5WHE - chains A and B of the 3 polymer chains in the assembly; structure by X-ray diffraction, 1.91 A resolution.

== Chain A ==
Molecule: GTPase KRas
Organism: Homo sapiens
UniProt: P01116 (RASK_HUMAN), isoform P01116-2; residues 1-166 here = UniProt positions 1-166
Sequence (170 residues; row label = number of the first residue in the row; numbers below 1 keep their minus sign (Gly-3 is residue -3)):
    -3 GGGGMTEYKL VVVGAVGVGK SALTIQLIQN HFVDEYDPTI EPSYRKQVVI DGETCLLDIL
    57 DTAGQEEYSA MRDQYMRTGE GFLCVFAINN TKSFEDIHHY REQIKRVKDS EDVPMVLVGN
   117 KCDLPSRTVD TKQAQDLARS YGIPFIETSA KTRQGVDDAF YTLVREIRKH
Unresolved in the structure: -3 to 1, 35-36
Construct notes: expression tag (-3 to 0); engineered mutation Val12 (Gly in P01116), Pro38 (Asp in P01116)
Bound ions: Mg2+: Ser17 (together with GMP-PNP); Ca2+ site 1 near Gln25 (its only coordinating residue here); Ca2+ site 2: Glu63 (shared with Ala32(B) of chain B; 1 residue of chain I); Ca2+ site 3: Glu63, Tyr64 (shared with 2 residues of chain I)
Ligand contacts: GMP-PNP (GNP; phosphoaminophosphonic acid-guanylate ester): Ala11, Val12, Gly13, Val14, Gly15, Lys16, Ser17, Ala18, Phe28, Ala59, Gly60, Asn116, Lys117, Asp119, Leu120, Ser145, Ala146, Lys147
UniProt features mapped onto this chain:
  - motif: Tyr32 to Glu37, Ser39, Tyr40 (Effector region)
  - binding site (GTP): Gly10, Ala11, Gly13 to Ala18, Val29 to Thr35, Ala59, Gly60, Asn116 to Asp119
  - modified residue: Met1 (N-acetylmethionine), Thr2 (N-acetylthreonine), Lys104 (N6-acetyllysine)
  - glycosylation: Thr35 (Microbial infection: O-linked (Glc) threonine)
  - natural variant: Lys5 (K5E: In NS3; K5N: In GASC), Gly10 (G10GG: In AML), Val12 (G12V: In GASC; this construct carries the variant), Gly13 (G13D: In GASC, JMML and OES; G13R: In pylocytic astrocytoma), Val14 (V14I: In NS3), Leu19 (L19F: In OES), Gln22 (Q22E: In CFC2; Q22R: In NS3), Pro34 (P34L: In NS3; P34Q: In NS3; P34R: In CFC2), Ile36 (I36M: In NS3), Thr58 (T58I: In NS3), Ala59 (A59T: In GASC), Gly60 (G60R: In CFC2; G60S: In NS3), 8 further natural variant entries in UniProt
  - mutagenesis: Tyr40 (Y40A: Decreased interaction with MAPKAP1/SIN1), Gln61 (Q61L: Promotes GTP binding)

== Chain B ==
Molecule: Miniprotein 225-11
Organism: synthetic construct
Sequence (35 residues; numbered -2 to 32; the number before each row is that of its first residue; numbers below 1 keep their minus sign (Gly-2 is residue -2)):
    -2 GSGGPRRPRC PGDDASIEDL HEYWARLWNY LYAVA
Unresolved in the structure: -2 to 2
Bound ions: Ca2+: Ala32 (shared with Glu63(A) of chain A; 1 residue of chain I)

== How chain A and chain B interact ==
Residue-residue contacts - 37 pairs, chain A then chain B:
  Glu3(A) - His18(B)  salt bridge
  Lys5(A) - Trp21(B)
  Lys5(A) - Trp25(B)
  Leu6(A) - Trp25(B)
  Glu37(A) - Pro5(B)
  Glu37(A) - Arg6(B)  hydrogen bond (side chain-backbone)
  Glu37(A) - Arg23(B)  hydrogen bond (backbone-side chain)
  Pro38(A) - Arg23(B)  hydrogen bond (backbone-side chain)
  Ser39(A) - Glu19(B)  hydrogen bond
  Ser39(A) - Arg23(B)
  Tyr40(A) - Ala22(B)  hydrophobic
  Tyr40(A) - Arg23(B)
  Tyr40(A) - Asn26(B)
  Arg41(A) - Glu15(B)  salt bridge
  Arg41(A) - His18(B)
  Arg41(A) - Glu19(B)
  Asp54(A) - Trp21(B)
  Asp54(A) - Ala22(B)
  Asp54(A) - Trp25(B)
  Ile55(A) - Trp25(B)
  Ile55(A) - Asn26(B)  hydrogen bond (backbone-side chain)
  Leu56(A) - Trp25(B)
  Leu56(A) - Asn26(B)
  Leu56(A) - Tyr29(B)  hydrophobic
  Asp57(A) - Asn26(B)  hydrogen bond (backbone-side chain)
  Thr58(A) - Tyr29(B)
  Ala59(A) - Tyr29(B)
  Glu63(A) - Ala32(B)
  Ser65(A) - Ala32(B)
  Arg68(A) - Tyr29(B)  hydrogen bond (side chain-backbone)
  Arg68(A) - Ala30(B)
  Arg68(A) - Ala32(B)
  Tyr71(A) - Trp25(B)  hydrogen bond (backbone-side chain)
  Tyr71(A) - Leu28(B)
  Tyr71(A) - Tyr29(B)
  Met72(A) - Tyr29(B)  hydrophobic
  Thr74(A) - Trp21(B)
Other interface residues (no listed pair), chain A (22 interface residues in all): Val7, Gly75
Other interface residues (no listed pair), chain B (15 interface residues in all): Arg4

== In short ==
22 residues of chain A and 15 residues of chain B are in contact; the contacts include 8 hydrogen bonds and 2
salt bridges. Polar contacts include Glu3(A)-His18(B), Arg41(A)-Glu15(B) and Glu37(A)-Arg6(B). Bound to chain
A: GMP-PNP.
Chain A is GTPase KRas (Homo sapiens) and chain B is Miniprotein 225-11 (synthetic construct); the structure,
KRas G12V/D38P, bound to GppNHp and miniprotein 225-11, was determined by X-ray diffraction together with
5WHA, 5WHB, 5WLB, 5WPL and 5WPM from the same study.
